PDB entry 3WL9 | X-ray diffraction, 1.66 A resolution | chains A and B of the 3 polymer chains in the assembly

[Chain A]
Molecule: HLA class I histocompatibility antigen, A-24 alpha chain
Source organism: Homo sapiens
UniProtKB: P05534 (1A24_HUMAN); residues 1-274 here correspond to UniProt positions 25-298 (UniProt number = residue number + 24)
Chain sequence (275 residues; each row starts with the number of its first residue; numbering starts at 0):
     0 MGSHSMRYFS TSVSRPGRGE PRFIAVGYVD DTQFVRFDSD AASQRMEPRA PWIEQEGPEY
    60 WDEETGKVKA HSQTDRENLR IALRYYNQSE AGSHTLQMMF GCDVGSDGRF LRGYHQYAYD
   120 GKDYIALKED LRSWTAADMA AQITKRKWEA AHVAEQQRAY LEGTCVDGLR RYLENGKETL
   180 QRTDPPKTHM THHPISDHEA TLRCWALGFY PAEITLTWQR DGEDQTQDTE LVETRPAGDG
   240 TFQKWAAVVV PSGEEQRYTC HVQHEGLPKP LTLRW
Not modelled in the structure: 0
Disulfides: C101-C164, C203-C259
Construct notes: expression tag (0)

[Chain B]
Molecule: Beta-2-microglobulin
Source organism: Homo sapiens
UniProtKB: P61769 (B2MG_HUMAN); residues 1-99 here correspond to UniProt positions 21-119 (UniProt number = residue number + 20)
Chain sequence (100 residues; each row starts with the number of its first residue; numbering starts at 0):
     0 MIQRTPKIQV YSRHPAENGK SNFLNCYVSG FHPSDIEVDL LKNGERIEKV EHSDLSFSKD
    60 WSFYLLYYTE FTPTEKDEYA CRVNHVTLSQ PKIVKWDRDM
Disulfides: C25-C80
Construct notes: expression tag (0)
UniProt features mapped onto this chain:
  - modified residue: Q2 (Pyrrolidone carboxylic acid)
  - glycosylation: I1 (N-linked (Glc) (glycation) isoleucine), K19 (N-linked (Glc) (glycation) lysine), K41 (N-linked (Glc) (glycation) lysine), K48 (N-linked (Glc) (glycation) lysine), K58 (N-linked (Glc) (glycation) lysine), K91 (N-linked (Glc) (glycation) lysine), K94 (N-linked (Glc) (glycation) lysine)

[How chain A and chain B interact]
Pairs across the interface (61):
  F8(A) - S55(B)
  F8(A) - F56(B)  hydrophobic
  S9(A) - F56(B)
  T10(A) - F56(B)
  T10(A) - F62(B)
  V12(A) - S33(B)
  V25(A) - D53(B)
  V25(A) - L54(B)
  V25(A) - S55(B)
  Y27(A) - S55(B)
  Y27(A) - Y63(B)  hydrogen bond
  Q32(A) - D53(B)  hydrogen bond
  R35(A) - D53(B)  salt bridge
  R48(A) - D53(B)  salt bridge
  S92(A) - M0(B)
  H93(A) - M0(B)
  Q96(A) - H31(B)
  Q96(A) - F56(B)
  Q96(A) - W60(B)  hydrogen bond (side chain-backbone)
  Q96(A) - F62(B)
  M97(A) - F56(B)
  M98(A) - K58(B)
  Y113(A) - K58(B)
  Q115(A) - K58(B)
  Q115(A) - W60(B)
  Y116(A) - W60(B)
  A117(A) - W60(B)
  D119(A) - M0(B)
  D119(A) - I1(B)
  D119(A) - H31(B)
  G120(A) - I1(B)
  G120(A) - H31(B)  hydrogen bond (backbone-side chain)
  K121(A) - I1(B)
  D122(A) - W60(B)  hydrogen bond
  H192(A) - D98(B)
  R202(A) - D98(B)  hydrogen bond (side chain-backbone)
  R202(A) - M99(B)  hydrogen bond (side chain-backbone)
  W204(A) - D98(B)
  W204(A) - M99(B)  hydrophobic
  V231(A) - Q8(B)
  E232(A) - K6(B)
  E232(A) - Q8(B)  hydrogen bond (backbone-side chain)
  E232(A) - S28(B)
  T233(A) - Y26(B)
  R234(A) - Q8(B)  hydrogen bond
  R234(A) - Y10(B)
  R234(A) - Y26(B)
  R234(A) - M99(B)
  P235(A) - Y10(B)  hydrogen bond (backbone-side chain)
  P235(A) - N24(B)
  P235(A) - Y26(B)
  P235(A) - L65(B)  hydrophobic
  A236(A) - R12(B)  hydrogen bond (backbone-side chain)
  A236(A) - N24(B)  hydrogen bond (backbone-side chain)
  G237(A) - R12(B)  hydrogen bond (backbone-side chain)
  D238(A) - R12(B)
  D238(A) - H13(B)
  Q242(A) - Y10(B)
  Q242(A) - S11(B)
  Q242(A) - R12(B)
  W244(A) - M99(B)
Interface residues without a listed pair, chain A (37 interface residues in all): I23, T94
Interface residues without a listed pair, chain B (25 interface residues in all): R3

[In short]
37 residues of chain A face 25 of chain B across their interface, with 13 hydrogen bonds and 2 salt bridges.
Polar contacts include R35(A)-D53(B), R48(A)-D53(B) and Y27(A)-Y63(B).
Chain A is HLA class I histocompatibility antigen, A-24 alpha chain and chain B is Beta-2-microglobulin, both
from Homo sapiens; the structure, HLA-A24 in complex with HIV-1 Nef126-10(8I10F), was determined by X-ray
diffraction (same publication as 3WLB).
